9E13 - chains B and D of the 14 polymer chains in the assembly; structure by electron microscopy, 4.50 A resolution (low resolution: residue-level contacts below are approximate; hydrogen-bond / salt-bridge calls are withheld).

# Chain B
Molecule: Cytoplasmic dynein 1 heavy chain 1
Organism: Homo sapiens
Reference sequence: Q14204 (DYHC1_HUMAN); residue numbers follow UniProt; this construct covers 1-4646
Chain sequence (4646 residues; row label = number of the first residue in the row):
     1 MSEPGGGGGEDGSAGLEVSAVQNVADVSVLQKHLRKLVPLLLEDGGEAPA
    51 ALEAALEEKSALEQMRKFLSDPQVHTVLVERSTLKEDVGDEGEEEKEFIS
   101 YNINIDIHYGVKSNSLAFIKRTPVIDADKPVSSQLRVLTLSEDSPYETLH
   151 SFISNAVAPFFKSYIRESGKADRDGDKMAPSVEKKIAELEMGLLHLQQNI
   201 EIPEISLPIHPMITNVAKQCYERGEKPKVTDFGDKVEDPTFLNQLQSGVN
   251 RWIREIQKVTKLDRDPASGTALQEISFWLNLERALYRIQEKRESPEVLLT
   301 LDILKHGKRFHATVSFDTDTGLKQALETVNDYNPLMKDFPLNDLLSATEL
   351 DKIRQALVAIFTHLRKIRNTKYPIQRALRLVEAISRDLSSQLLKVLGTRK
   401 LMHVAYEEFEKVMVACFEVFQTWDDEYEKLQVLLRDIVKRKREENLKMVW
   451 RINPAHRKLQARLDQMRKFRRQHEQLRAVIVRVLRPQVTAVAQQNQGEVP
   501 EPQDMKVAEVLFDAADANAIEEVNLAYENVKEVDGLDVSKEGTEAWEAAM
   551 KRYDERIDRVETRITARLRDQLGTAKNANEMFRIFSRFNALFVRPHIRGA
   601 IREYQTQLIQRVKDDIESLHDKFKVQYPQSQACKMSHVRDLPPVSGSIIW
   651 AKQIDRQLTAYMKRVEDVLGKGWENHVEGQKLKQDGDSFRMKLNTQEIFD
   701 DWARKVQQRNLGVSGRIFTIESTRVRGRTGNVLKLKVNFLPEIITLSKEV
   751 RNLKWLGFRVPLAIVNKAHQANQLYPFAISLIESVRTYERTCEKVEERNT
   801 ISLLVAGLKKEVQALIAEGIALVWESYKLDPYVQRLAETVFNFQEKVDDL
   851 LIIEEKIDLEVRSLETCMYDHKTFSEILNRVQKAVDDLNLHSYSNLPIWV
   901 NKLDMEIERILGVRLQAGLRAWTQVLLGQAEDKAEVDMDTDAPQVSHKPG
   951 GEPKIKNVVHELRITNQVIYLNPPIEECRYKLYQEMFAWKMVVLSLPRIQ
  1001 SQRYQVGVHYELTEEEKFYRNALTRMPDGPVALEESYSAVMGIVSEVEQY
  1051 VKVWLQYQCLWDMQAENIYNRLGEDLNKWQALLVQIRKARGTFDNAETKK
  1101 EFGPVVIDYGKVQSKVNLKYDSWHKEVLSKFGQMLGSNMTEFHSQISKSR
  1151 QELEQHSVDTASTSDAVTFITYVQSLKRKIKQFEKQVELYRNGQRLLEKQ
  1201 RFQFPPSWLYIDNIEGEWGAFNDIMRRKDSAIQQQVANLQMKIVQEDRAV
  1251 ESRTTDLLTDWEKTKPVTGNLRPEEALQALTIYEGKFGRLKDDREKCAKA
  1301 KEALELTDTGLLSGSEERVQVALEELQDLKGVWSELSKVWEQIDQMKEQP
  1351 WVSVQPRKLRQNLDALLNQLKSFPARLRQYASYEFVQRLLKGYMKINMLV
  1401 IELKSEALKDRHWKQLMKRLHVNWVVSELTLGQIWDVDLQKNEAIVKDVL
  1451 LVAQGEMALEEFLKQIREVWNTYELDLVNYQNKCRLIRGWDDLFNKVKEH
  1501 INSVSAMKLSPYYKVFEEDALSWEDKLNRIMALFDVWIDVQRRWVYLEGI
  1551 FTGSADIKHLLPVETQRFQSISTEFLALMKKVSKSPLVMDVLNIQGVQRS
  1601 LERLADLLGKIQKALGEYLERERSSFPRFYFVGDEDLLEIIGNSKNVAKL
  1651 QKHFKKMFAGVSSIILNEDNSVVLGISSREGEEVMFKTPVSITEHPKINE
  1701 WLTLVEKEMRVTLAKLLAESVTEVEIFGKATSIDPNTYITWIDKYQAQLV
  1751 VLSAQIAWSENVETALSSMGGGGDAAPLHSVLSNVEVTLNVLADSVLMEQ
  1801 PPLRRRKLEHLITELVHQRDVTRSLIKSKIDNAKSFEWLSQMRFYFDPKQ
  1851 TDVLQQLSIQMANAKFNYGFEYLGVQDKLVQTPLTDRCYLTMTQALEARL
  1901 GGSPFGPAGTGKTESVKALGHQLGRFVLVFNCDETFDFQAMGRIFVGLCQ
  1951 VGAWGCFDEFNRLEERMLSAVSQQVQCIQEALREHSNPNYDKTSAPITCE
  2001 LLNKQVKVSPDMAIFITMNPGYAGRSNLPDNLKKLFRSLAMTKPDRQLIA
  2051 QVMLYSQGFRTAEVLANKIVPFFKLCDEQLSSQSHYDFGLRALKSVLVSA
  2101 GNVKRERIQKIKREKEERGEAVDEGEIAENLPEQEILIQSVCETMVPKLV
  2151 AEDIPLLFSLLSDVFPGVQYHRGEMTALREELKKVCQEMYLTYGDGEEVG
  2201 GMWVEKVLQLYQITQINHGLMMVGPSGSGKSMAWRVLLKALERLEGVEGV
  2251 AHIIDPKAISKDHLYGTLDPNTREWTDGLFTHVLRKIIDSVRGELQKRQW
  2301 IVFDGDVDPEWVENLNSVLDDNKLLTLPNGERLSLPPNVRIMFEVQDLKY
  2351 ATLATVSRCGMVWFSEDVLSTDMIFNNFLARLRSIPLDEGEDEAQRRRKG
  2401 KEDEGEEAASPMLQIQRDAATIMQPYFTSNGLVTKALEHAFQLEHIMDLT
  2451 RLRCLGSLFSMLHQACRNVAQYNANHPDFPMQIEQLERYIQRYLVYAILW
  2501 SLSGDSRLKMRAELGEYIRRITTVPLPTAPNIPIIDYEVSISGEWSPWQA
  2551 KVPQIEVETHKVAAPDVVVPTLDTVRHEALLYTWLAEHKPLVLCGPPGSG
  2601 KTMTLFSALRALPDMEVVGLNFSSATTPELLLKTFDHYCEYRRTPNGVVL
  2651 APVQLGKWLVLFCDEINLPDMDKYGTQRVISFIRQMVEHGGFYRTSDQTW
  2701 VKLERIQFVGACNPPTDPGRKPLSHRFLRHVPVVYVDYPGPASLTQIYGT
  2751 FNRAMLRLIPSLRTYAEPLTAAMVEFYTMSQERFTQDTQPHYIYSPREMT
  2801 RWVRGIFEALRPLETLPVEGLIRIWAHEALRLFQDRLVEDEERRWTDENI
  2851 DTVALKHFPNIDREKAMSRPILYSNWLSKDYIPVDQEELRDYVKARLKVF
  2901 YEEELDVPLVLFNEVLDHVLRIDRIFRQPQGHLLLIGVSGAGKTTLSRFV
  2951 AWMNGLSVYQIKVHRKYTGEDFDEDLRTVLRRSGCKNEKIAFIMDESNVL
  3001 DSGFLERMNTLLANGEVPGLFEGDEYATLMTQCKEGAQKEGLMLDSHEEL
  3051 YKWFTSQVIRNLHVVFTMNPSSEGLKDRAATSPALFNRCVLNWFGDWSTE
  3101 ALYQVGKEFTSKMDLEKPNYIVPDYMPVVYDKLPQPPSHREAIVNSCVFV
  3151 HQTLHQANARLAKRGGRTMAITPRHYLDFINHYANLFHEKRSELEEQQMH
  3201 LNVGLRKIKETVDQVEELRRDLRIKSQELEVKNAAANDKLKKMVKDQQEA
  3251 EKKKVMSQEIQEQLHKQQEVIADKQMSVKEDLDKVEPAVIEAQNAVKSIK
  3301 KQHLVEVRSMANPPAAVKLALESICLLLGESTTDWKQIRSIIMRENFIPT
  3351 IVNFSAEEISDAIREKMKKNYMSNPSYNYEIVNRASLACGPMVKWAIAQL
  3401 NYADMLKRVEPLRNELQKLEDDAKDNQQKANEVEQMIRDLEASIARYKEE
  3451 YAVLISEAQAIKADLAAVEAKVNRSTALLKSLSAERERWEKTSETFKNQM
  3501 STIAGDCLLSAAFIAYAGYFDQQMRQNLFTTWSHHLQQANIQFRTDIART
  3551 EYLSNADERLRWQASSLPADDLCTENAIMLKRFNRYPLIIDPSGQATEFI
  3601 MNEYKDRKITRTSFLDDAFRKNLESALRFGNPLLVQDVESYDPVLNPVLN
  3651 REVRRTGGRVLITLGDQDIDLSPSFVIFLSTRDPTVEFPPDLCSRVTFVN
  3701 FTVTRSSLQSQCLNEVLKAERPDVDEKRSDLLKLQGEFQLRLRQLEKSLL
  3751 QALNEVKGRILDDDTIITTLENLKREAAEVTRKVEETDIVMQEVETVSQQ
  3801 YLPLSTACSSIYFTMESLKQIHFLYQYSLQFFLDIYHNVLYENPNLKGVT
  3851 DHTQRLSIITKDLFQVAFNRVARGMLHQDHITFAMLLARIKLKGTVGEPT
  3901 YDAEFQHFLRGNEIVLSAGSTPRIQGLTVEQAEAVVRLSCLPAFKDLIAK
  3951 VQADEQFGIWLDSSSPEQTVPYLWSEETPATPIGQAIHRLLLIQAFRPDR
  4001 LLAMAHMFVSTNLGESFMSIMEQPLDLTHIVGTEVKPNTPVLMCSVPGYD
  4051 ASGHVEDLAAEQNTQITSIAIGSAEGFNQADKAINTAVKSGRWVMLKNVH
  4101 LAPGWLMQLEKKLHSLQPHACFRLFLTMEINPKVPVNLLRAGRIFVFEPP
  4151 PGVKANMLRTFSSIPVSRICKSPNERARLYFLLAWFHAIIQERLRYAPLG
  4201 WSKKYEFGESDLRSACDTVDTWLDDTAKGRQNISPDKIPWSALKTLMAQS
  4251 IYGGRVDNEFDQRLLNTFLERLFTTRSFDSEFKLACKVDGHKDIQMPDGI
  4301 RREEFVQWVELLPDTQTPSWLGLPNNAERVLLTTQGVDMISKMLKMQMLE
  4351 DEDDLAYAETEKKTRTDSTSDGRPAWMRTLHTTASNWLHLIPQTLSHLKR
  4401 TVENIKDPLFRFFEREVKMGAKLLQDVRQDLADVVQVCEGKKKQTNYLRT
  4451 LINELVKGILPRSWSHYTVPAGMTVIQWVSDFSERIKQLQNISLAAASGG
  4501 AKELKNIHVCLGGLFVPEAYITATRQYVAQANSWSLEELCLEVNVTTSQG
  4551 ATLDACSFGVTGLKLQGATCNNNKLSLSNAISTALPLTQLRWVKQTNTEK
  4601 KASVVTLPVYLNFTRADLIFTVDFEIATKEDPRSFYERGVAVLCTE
Disordered / not traced: 1-19, 489-511, 928-952, 1002-1012, 2390-2409, 4348-4373, 4646
Curated features (UniProtKB/Swiss-Prot):
  - binding site (ATP): Gly1906 to Thr1913, Gly2224 to Ser2231, Gly2595 to Thr2602, Gly2937 to Thr2944
  - modified residue: Ser2 (N-acetylserine), Ser70 (Phosphoserine), Lys1125 (N6-acetyllysine), Ser1230 (Phosphoserine), Lys3480 (N6-acetyllysine), Ser4162 (Phosphoserine), Lys4283 (N6-acetyllysine), Thr4366 (Phosphothreonine), Ser4368 (Phosphoserine)
  - natural variant: Glu94 (E94K: Found in a patient with spinal muscular atrophy; uncertain significance), Lys129 (K129I: In CDCBM13), Arg264 (R264L: In SMALED1), His306 (H306R: In CMT2O and SMALED1), Ile584 (I584L: In SMALED1), Arg598 (R598C: In CMT2O and SMALED1), Thr659 to Met662 (deletion: In CDCBM13), Lys671 (K671E: In SMALED1), Pro776 (P776L: In SMALED1), Tyr970 (Y970C: In SMALED1), Gly1132 (G1132E: In SMALED1), Gln1194 (Q1194R: In CMT2O), 9 further natural variant entries in UniProt
Metal / ion sites: Mg2+ site 1: Thr1913 (together with ADP); Mg2+ site 2: Ser2231, Glu2344 (together with ATP)
Residues lining bound ligands:
  - ADP (adenosine-5'-diphosphate), molecule 1: Leu1879, Val1880, Thr1882, Thr1885, Pro1907, Ala1908, Gly1909, Thr1910, Gly1911, Lys1912, Thr1913, Glu1914, Ile2049, Leu2090, Arg2091, Lys2094, Asp2320, Asp2321, Arg2358
  - ADP, molecule 2: Val2567, Val2568, Val2569, Thr2571, Thr2574, Pro2596, Pro2597, Gly2598, Ser2599, Gly2600, Lys2601, Thr2602, Met2603, Pro2739, Ile2747, Tyr2748, Phe2751, Pro2796, Arg2797, Thr2800
  - ADP, molecule 3: Val2907, Pro2908, Leu2909, Val2910, Phe2912, Val2915, Val2938, Ser2939, Gly2940, Ala2941, Gly2942, Lys2943, Thr2944, Thr2945, Trp3097, Arg3174, Leu3177, Asn3650
  - ATP (adenosine-5'-triphosphate): Leu2191, Thr2192, Trp2203, Pro2225, Ser2226, Gly2227, Ser2228, Gly2229, Lys2230, Ser2231, Met2232, Glu2344, Leu2369, Met2373, Ile2374, Asn2377, Leu2452, Arg2684, Glu2688, Arg2726, Arg2729

# Chain D
Molecule: Cytoplasmic dynein 1 intermediate chain 2
Organism: Homo sapiens
Reference sequence: Q13409 (DC1I2_HUMAN); the author numbering skips numbers that UniProt does not, so the offset changes along the chain: -25 to 217 = UniProt 1-243; 244-638 = UniProt 244-638
Chain sequence (638 residues; each row starts with the number of its first residue; note: 26 numbers in that range are skipped by the numbering (no residue carries them; nothing is unmodelled there); numbers below 1 keep their minus sign (Met-25 is residue -25)):
   -25 MSDKSELKAELERKKQRLAQIREEKKRKEEERKKKETDQKKEAVAPVQEE
    25 SDLEKKRREAEALLQSMGLTPESPIVFSEYWVPPPMSPSSKSVSTPSEAG
    75 SQDSGDGAVGSRTLHWDTDPSVLQLHSDSDLGRGPIKLGMAKITQVDFPP
   125 REIVTYTKETQTPVMAQPKEDEEEDDDVVAPKPPIEPEEEKTLKKDEEND
   175 SKAPPHELTEEEKQQILHSEEFLSFFDHSTRIVERALSEQINI
   244 FFDYSGRDLEDKEGEIQAGAKLSLNRQFFDERWSKHRVVSCLDWSSQYPE
   294 LLVASYNNNEDAPHEPDGVALVWNMKYKKTTPEYVFHCQSAVMSATFAKF
   344 HPNLVVGGTYSGQIVLWDNRSNKRTPVQRTPLSAAAHTHPVYCVNVVGTQ
   394 NAHNLISISTDGKICSWSLDMLSHPQDSMELVHKQSKAVAVTSMSFPVGD
   444 VNNFVVGSEEGSVYTACRHGSKAGISEMFEGHQGPITGIHCHAAVGAVDF
   494 SHLFVTSSFDWTVKLWTTKNNKPLYSFEDNADYVYDVMWSPTHPALFACV
   544 DGMGRLDLWNLNNDTEVPTASISVEGNPALNRVRWTHSGREIAVGDSEGQ
   594 IVIYDVGEQIAVPRNDEWARFGRTLAEINANRADAEEEAATRIPA
Disordered / not traced: -25 to 181, 244-263, 622-638
Curated features (UniProtKB/Swiss-Prot):
  - modified residue: Ser-24 (N-acetylserine), Ser25 (Diphosphoserine), Ser64 (Phosphoserine), Thr69 (Phosphothreonine), Ser71 (Phosphoserine), Ser75 (Phosphoserine), Ser78 (Phosphoserine)

# Chain B / chain D interface
Pairs across the interface (46):
  Arg583(B) with Glu559(D); Val560(D)
  Leu619(B) with Asp525(D)
  Lys622(B) with Asn523(D); Asp525(D)
  Gln631(B) with Gly545(D); Ala572(D)
  Lys634(B) with His279(D)
  Met635(B) with Tyr526(D)
  Val638(B) with Tyr385(D)
  Arg639(B) with Tyr385(D); Tyr526(D); Tyr528(D); Asn574(D)
  Asp640(B) with Tyr353(D); Pro383(D); Tyr385(D); Thr403(D)
  Ile649(B) with Pro478(D)
  Lys652(B) with Gln476(D)
  Gln653(B) with Gln476(D); Gly477(D); Phe502(D); Asp503(D)
  Ile654(B) with Asp525(D)
  Arg656(B) with His475(D); Asp503(D); Thr505(D)
  Gln657(B) with Asp503(D); Glu521(D); Asn523(D); Ala524(D)
  Ile744(B) with His382(D)
  Lys748(B) with Tyr353(D)
  Arg751(B) with Ala433(D); Glu452(D)
  Asn752(B) with Glu452(D)
  Trp755(B) with Glu452(D); Glu453(D)
  Asn772(B) with His382(D)
  Tyr775(B) with Thr381(D)
  Ile779(B) with Leu375(D); Thr381(D)
  Ser780(B) with Leu375(D); Ser376(D)
  Glu783(B) with Leu375(D)
Other interface residues (no listed pair), chain B (31 interface residues in all): Asn579, His637, Leu641, Trp650, Pro776, Phe777
Other interface residues (no listed pair), chain D (36 interface residues in all): Val281, Asn300, Glu303, Met336, Ala377, Asp522

# Summary
31 residues of chain B face 36 of chain D across their interface. Ligands of chain B: 3 copies of ADP and ATP.
Ser2231(B) and Glu2344(B) coordinate Mg2+ site 2. From UniProt: 32 ATP-binding residues on chain B.
Chain B is Cytoplasmic dynein 1 heavy chain 1 and chain D is Cytoplasmic dynein 1 intermediate chain 2, both
from Homo sapiens; the structure, Full-length human dynein-1 in phi-like comformation bound to a Lis1 dimer
under Lis1 condition, was determined by electron microscopy (same publication as 9E0Z, 9E10, 9E11, 9E12 and
9E14).
